Entry 8W4R (X-ray diffraction, 1.37 A resolution); this record covers chains A and B.

== Chain A (and B) ==
Protein: cAMP-specific 3', 5'-cyclic phosphodiesterase 4D
Organism: Homo sapiens
Notes: EC 3.1.4.53; chain B of this document is another copy of the same molecule, construct and numbering; everything in this record applies to it too
UniProt: Q08499 (PDE4D_HUMAN); residues 86-413 here correspond to UniProt positions 388-715 (UniProt number = residue number + 302)
Amino-acid sequence (349 residues; each row starts with the number of its first residue):
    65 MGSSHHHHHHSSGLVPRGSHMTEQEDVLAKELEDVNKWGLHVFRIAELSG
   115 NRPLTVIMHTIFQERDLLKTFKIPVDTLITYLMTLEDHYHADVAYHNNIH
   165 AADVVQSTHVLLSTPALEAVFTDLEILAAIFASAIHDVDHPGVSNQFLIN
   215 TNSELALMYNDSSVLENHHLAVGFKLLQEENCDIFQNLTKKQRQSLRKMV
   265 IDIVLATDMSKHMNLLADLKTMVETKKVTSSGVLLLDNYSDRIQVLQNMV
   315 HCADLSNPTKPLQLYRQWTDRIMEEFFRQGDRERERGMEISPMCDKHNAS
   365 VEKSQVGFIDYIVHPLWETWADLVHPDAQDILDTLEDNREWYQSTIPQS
Not modelled in the structure: 65-87, 411-413
Sequence notes: expression tag (65-85)
Curated features (UniProtKB/Swiss-Prot):
  - active site: His160 (Proton donor)
  - binding site (3',5'-cyclic AMP): His160, Gln369, Phe372
  - binding site (AMP): His160, Asp201, Asp318, Asn321, Gln369, Phe372
  - binding site (Zn(2+)): His164, His200, Asp201, Asp318
  - binding site (Mg(2+)): Asp201
  - binding site (Mn(2+)): Asp201
Ion coordination: Zn2+: His164, His200, Asp201, Asp318; Mg2+ near Asp201 (its only coordinating residue here)
Small-molecule neighbours: AJR (2,2'-{[6-{[(4-methoxyphenyl)methyl]amino}-9-(propan-2-yl)-9H-purin-2-yl]azanediyl}di(ethan-1-ol)): His160, Met273, Asp318, Leu319, Thr333, Ile336, Met337, Phe340, Phe341, Met357, Ala363, Val365, Ser368, Gln369, Phe372

== Interface between chain A and chain B ==
Pairs across the interface (29; chain A residue first):
  Ala220(A) with Arg261(B), hydrogen bond (backbone-side chain)
  Leu221(A) with Ala235(B); Phe238(B), hydrophobic; Lys239(B); Gln242(B)
  Met222(A) with Met222(B), hydrophobic; Tyr223(B), hydrogen bond (backbone-side chain); Ala235(B)
  Tyr223(A) with Met222(B), hydrogen bond (side chain-backbone); Tyr223(B), hydrophobic
  Asn224(A) with Asn231(B), hydrogen bond; Leu234(B); Ala235(B); Arg261(B); Ile265(B)
  Asp225(A) with Arg261(B), salt bridge
  Asn231(A) with Asn224(B), hydrogen bond
  Leu234(A) with Asn224(B)
  Ala235(A) with Leu221(B); Met222(B); Asn224(B)
  Phe238(A) with Leu221(B), hydrophobic
  Lys239(A) with Glu218(B); Leu221(B)
  Gln242(A) with Leu221(B)
  Arg261(A) with Ala220(B), hydrogen bond (side chain-backbone); Asn224(B); Asp225(B), salt bridge
  Ile265(A) with Asn224(B)

== Summary ==
14 residues of chain A and 15 residues of chain B are in contact, with 6 hydrogen bonds and 2 salt bridges.
Polar contacts include Asp225(A)-Arg261(B), Ala220(A)-Arg261(B) and Met222(A)-Tyr223(B). Ligands of chain A:
compound AJR.
Both chains are cAMP-specific 3', 5'-cyclic phosphodiesterase 4D (Homo sapiens). Entry 8W4R (Crystal structure
of PDE4D complexed with CVT-313) was determined by X-ray diffraction together with 8K4C, 8K4H, 8W4Q, 8W4S and
8W4T from the same study.
